PDB entry 3WOD | X-ray diffraction, 3.60 A resolution | chains A and B of the 8 polymer chains in the assembly

Chain A (and B):
Molecule: DNA-directed RNA polymerase subunit alpha
From: Thermus thermophilus
Notes: EC 2.7.7.6; chain B of this document is another copy of the same molecule, construct and numbering; everything in this record applies to it too
Reference sequence: Q5SHR6 (RPOA_THET8); residues 1-315 here = UniProt positions 1-315
Sequence (315 residues; each row starts with the number of its first residue):
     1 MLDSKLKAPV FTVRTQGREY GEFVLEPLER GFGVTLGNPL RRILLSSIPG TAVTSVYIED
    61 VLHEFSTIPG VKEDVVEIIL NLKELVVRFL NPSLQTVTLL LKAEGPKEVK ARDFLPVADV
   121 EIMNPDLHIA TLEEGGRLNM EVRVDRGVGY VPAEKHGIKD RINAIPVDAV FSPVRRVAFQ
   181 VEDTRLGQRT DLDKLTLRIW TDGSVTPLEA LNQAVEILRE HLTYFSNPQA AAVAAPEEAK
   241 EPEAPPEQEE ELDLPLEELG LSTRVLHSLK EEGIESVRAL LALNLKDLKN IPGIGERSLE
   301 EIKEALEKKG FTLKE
Not modelled in the structure: 1-5, 231-315 (chain B: 1-3, 236-315)

How chain A and chain B interact:
Pairs across the interface (59):
  Lys7(A) - His221(B)  hydrogen bond
  Pro9(A) - Tyr224(B)  hydrophobic
  Phe11(A) - Tyr224(B)
  Phe11(A) - Phe225(B)
  Phe11(A) - Ser226(B)
  Phe11(A) - Asn227(B)
  Phe11(A) - Pro228(B)
  Phe11(A) - Gln229(B)  hydrogen bond (backbone-backbone)
  Thr12(A) - Gln229(B)
  Val13(A) - Gln229(B)  hydrogen bond (backbone-backbone)
  Val13(A) - Ala230(B)
  Val13(A) - Ala231(B)  hydrogen bond (backbone-backbone)
  Arg14(A) - Ala231(B)
  Arg14(A) - Ala232(B)
  Arg14(A) - Val233(B)
  Thr15(A) - Ala231(B)
  Glu22(A) - Val233(B)
  Leu25(A) - Tyr224(B)
  Gly31(A) - Arg42(B)  hydrogen bond (backbone-side chain)
  Phe32(A) - Ile43(B)  hydrophobic
  Phe32(A) - Ser46(B)
  Phe32(A) - Ser47(B)
  Phe32(A) - His221(B)
  Val34(A) - Arg42(B)
  Thr35(A) - Pro39(B)
  Thr35(A) - Arg42(B)  hydrogen bond
  Thr35(A) - Ile43(B)
  Leu36(A) - Leu218(B)  hydrophobic
  Leu36(A) - His221(B)
  Leu36(A) - Leu222(B)  hydrophobic
  Leu36(A) - Phe225(B)  hydrophobic
  Pro39(A) - Thr35(B)
  Pro39(A) - Pro39(B)  hydrophobic
  Leu40(A) - Phe225(B)  hydrophobic
  Arg42(A) - Gly31(B)  hydrogen bond (side chain-backbone)
  Arg42(A) - Val34(B)
  Arg42(A) - Thr35(B)  hydrogen bond
  Ile43(A) - Phe32(B)  hydrophobic
  Ile43(A) - Thr35(B)
  Ser47(A) - Phe32(B)
  Leu218(A) - Leu36(B)  hydrophobic
  Leu218(A) - Leu222(B)  hydrophobic
  Arg219(A) - Leu222(B)
  Glu220(A) - Lys5(B)  salt bridge
  His221(A) - Phe32(B)
  Tyr224(A) - Pro9(B)
  Tyr224(A) - Phe11(B)
  Tyr224(A) - Leu25(B)
  Phe225(A) - Phe11(B)  hydrophobic
  Phe225(A) - Leu25(B)  hydrophobic
  Phe225(A) - Leu36(B)  hydrophobic
  Phe225(A) - Leu40(B)  hydrophobic
  Asn227(A) - Phe11(B)
  Pro228(A) - Phe11(B)
  Pro228(A) - Val13(B)  hydrophobic
  Gln229(A) - Phe11(B)  hydrogen bond (backbone-backbone)
  Gln229(A) - Thr12(B)
  Gln229(A) - Val13(B)  hydrogen bond (backbone-backbone)
  Ala230(A) - Val13(B)
Interface residues without a listed pair, chain A (37 interface residues in all): Val10, Asn38, Ser46, Leu211, Val215, Ile217, Leu222, Ser226
Interface residues without a listed pair, chain B (35 interface residues in all): Asn38, Leu211, Asn212, Ile217, Arg219

In short:
The interface between chain A and chain B involves 37 residues on one side and 35 on the other; the contacts
include 10 hydrogen bonds and 1 salt bridge. Polar contacts include Glu220(A)-Lys5(B), Lys7(A)-His221(B) and
Gly31(A)-Arg42(B).
Chain A and chain B are both DNA-directed RNA polymerase subunit alpha (Thermus thermophilus); the structure,
RNA polymerase-gp39 complex, was determined by X-ray diffraction (same publication as 3WOE).
